PDB entry 8QQ0 | electron microscopy, 3.50 A resolution | chains A and D of the 3 polymer chains in the assembly

== Chain A ==
Protein: Spike glycoprotein, Fibritin
From: Severe acute respiratory syndrome coronavirus 2
Reference sequence: chimeric construct of P0DTC2, P10104: residues 1-1208 from P0DTC2 (SPIKE_SARS2) positions 1-1208 (same numbers); residues 1211-1240 from P10104 positions 458-485 (offset varies)
Sequence (1288 residues; row label = number of the first residue in the row):
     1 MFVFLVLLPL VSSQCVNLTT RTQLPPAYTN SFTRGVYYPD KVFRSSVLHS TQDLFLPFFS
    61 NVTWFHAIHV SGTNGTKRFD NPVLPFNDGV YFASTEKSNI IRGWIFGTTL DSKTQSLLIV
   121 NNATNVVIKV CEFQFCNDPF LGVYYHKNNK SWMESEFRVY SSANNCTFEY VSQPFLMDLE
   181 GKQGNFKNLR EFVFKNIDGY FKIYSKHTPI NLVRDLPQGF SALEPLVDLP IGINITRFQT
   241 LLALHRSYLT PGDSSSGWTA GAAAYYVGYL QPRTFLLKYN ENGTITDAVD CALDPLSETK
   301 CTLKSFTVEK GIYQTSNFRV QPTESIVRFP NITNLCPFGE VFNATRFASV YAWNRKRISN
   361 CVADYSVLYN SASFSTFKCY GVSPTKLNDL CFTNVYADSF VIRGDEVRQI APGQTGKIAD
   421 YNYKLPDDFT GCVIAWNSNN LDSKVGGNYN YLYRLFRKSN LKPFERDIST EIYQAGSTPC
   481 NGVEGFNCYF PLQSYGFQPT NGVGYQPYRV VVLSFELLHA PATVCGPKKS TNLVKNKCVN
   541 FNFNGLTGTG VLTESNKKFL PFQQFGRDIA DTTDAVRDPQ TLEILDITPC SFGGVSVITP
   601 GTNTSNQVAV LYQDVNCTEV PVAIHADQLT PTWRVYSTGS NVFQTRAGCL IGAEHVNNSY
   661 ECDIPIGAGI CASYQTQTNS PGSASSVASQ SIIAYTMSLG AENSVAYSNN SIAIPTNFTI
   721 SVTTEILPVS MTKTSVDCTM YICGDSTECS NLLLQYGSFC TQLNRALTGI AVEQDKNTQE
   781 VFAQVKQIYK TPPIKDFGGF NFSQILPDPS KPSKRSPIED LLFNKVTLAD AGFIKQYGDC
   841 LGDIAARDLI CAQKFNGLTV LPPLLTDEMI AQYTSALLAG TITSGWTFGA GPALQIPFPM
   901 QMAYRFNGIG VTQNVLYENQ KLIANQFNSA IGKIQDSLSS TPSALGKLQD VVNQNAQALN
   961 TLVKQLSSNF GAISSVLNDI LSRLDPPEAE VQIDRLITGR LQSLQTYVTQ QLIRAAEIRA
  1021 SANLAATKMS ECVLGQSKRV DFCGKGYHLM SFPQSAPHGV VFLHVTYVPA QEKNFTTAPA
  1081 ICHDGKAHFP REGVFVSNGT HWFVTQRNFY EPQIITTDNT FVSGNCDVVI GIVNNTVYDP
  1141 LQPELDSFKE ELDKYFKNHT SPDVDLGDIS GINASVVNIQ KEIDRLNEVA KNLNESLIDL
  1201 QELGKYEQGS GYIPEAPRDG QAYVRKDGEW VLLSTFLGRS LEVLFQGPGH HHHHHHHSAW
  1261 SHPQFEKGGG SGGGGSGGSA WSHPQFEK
Unresolved in the structure: 1-13, 22-24, 69-77, 142-157, 177-186, 212-214, 246-259, 307-321, 568-1288
Construct notes: engineered mutation Gly682 (Arg in P0DTC2), Ser683 (Arg in P0DTC2), Ser685 (Arg in P0DTC2), Pro817 (Phe in P0DTC2), Pro892 (Ala in P0DTC2), Pro899 (Ala in P0DTC2), Pro942 (Ala in P0DTC2), Pro986 (Lys in P0DTC2), Pro987 (Val in P0DTC2), Leu1232 (Phe479 in P10104); linker (1209-1210); insertion (1238-1239); expression tag (1241-1288)
UniProt features mapped onto this chain:
  - region: Asn280 to Cys301 (Putative superantigen), Arg403 to Asp405 (Integrin-binding motif), Asn448 to Phe456 (Immunodominant HLA epitope recognized by the CD8+), Pro681, Ala684 (Putative superantigen), Ser816 to Tyr837 (Fusion peptide 1), Lys835 to Phe855 (Fusion peptide 2), Asp1163 to Glu1202 (Heptad repeat 2)
  - site: Arg815, Ser816 (Cleavage)
  - glycosylation: Asn17 (N-linked (GlcNAc...) (complex) asparagine), Asn61 (N-linked (GlcNAc...) (hybrid) asparagine), Asn74 (N-linked (GlcNAc...) (complex) asparagine), Asn122 (N-linked (GlcNAc...) (hybrid) asparagine), Asn149 (N-linked (GlcNAc...) (complex) asparagine), Asn165 (N-linked (GlcNAc...) (complex) asparagine), Asn234 (N-linked (GlcNAc...) (high mannose) asparagine), Asn282 (N-linked (GlcNAc...) (complex) asparagine), Thr323 (O-linked (GalNAc) threonine), Ser325 (O-linked (HexNAc...) serine), Asn331 (N-linked (GlcNAc...) (complex) asparagine), Asn343 (N-linked (GlcNAc...) (complex) asparagine), Asn603 (N-linked (GlcNAc...) (hybrid) asparagine), Asn616 (N-linked (GlcNAc...) (complex) asparagine), Asn657 (N-linked (GlcNAc...) (complex) asparagine), Thr676 (O-linked (GlcNAc...) threonine), Thr678 (O-linked (GlcNAc...) threonine), Asn709 (N-linked (GlcNAc...) (high mannose) asparagine), Asn717 (N-linked (GlcNAc...) (hybrid) asparagine), Asn801 (N-linked (GlcNAc...) (hybrid) asparagine) and 6 more in UniProt
Disulfide bonds: Cys131-Cys166, Cys291-Cys301, Cys336-Cys361, Cys379-Cys432, Cys391-Cys525, Cys480-Cys488
Covalent attachments: N-acetylglucosamine (NAG) linked to Asn61, Asn122, Asn282, Asn331, Asn343
From the paper describing this entry:
  - mutagenesis - K417N: unchanged signaling in response to UZGENTA3

== Chain D ==
Protein: IgG light chain - FAB
From: Homo sapiens
Notes: antibody fragment or engineered binder
Sequence (216 residues; each row starts with the number of its first residue):
     1 QSALTQPPSA SGSPGQSVTI SCTGTRSDVD GYNYVSWYQQ HPGKAPKLMI YEVTKRPSGV
    61 PDRFSGSKSG NTASLTVSGL QAEDEADYYC SSYAGINNWV FGGGTKLTVL GQPKAAPSVT
   121 LFPPSSEELQ ANKATLVCLI SDFYPGAVTV AWKADSSPVK AGVETTTPSK QSNNKYAASS
   181 YLSLTPEQWK SHRSYSCQVT HEGSTVEKTV APTECS
Unresolved in the structure: 112-216
Disulfide bonds: Cys22-Cys90

== How chain A and chain D interact ==
Residue-residue contacts - 6 pairs, chain A then chain D:
  Ser477(A) with Asp30(D)
  Gly485(A) with Asn97(D)
  Phe486(A) with Tyr34(D), hydrophobic; Tyr93(D); Asn97(D)
  Asn487(A) with Asp30(D)
Interface residues without a listed pair, chain A (6 interface residues in all): Gly476, Glu484
Interface residues without a listed pair, chain D (6 interface residues in all): Gly31, Trp99

== In short ==
The chain A/chain D interface involves 6 residues from each chain. Covalently linked N-acetylglucosamine: at
Asn61(A), Asn122(A), Asn282(A), Asn331(A) and Asn343(A). The paper reports that K417N of chain A leaves
signaling in response to UZGENTA3 unchanged.
Chain A is Spike glycoprotein, Fibritin (Severe acute respiratory syndrome coronavirus 2) and chain D is IgG
light chain - FAB (Homo sapiens); the structure, SARS-CoV-2 S protein bound to neutralising antibody
UZGENT_A3, was determined by electron microscopy, deposited together with 8QPR.
